7EG4 - chains C and D of the 4 polymer chains in the assembly; structure by electron microscopy, 3.20 A resolution.

# Chain C
Molecule: cGMP-inhibited 3', 5'-cyclic phosphodiesterase A
Organism: Homo sapiens
Notes: EC 3.1.4.17
UniProtKB: Q14432 (PDE3A_HUMAN); residues 669-1102 here = UniProt positions 669-1102
Chain sequence (434 residues; each row starts with the number of its first residue):
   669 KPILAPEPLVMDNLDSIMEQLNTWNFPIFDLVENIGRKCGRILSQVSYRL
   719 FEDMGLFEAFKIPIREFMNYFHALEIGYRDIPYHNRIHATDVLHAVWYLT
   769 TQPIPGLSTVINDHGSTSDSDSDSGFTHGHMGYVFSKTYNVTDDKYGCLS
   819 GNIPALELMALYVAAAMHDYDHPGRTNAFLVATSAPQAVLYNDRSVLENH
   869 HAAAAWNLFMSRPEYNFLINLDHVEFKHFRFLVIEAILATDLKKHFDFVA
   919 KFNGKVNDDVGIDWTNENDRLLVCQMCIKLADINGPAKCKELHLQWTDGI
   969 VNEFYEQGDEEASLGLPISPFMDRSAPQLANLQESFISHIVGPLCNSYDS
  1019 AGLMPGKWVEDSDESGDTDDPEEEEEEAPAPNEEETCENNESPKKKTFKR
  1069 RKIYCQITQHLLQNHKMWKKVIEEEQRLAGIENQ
Disordered / not traced: 779-799, 1029-1069
Bound ions: Mg2+: D837, D950
Small-molecule neighbours: Parvine (J36): Y751, T844, L910, I951, G953, P954, H961, W964, T965, I968, F972, L1000, Q1001, F1004
Curated features (UniProtKB/Swiss-Prot):
  - active site: H752 (Proton donor)
  - binding site (AMP): H752, D837, D950, Q1001
  - binding site (Mn(2+)): H756, H836, D837, D950
  - binding site (Mg(2+)): D837
  - modified residue: S1033 (Phosphoserine), T1036 (Phosphothreonine)
  - mutagenesis: N867 (N867R: Loss of interaction with SLFN12), F914 (F914D/A: Loss of interaction with SLFN12)
From the paper describing this entry:
  - binding site for Parvine: Y751, H961, L1000, Q1001, F1004
  - catalytic residues: H752 (citing earlier work)

# Chain D
Molecule: Schlafen family member 12
Organism: Homo sapiens
UniProtKB: Q8IYM2 (SLN12_HUMAN); numbering as in UniProt (aligned over 2-568)
Chain sequence (567 residues; row label = number of the first residue in the row):
     2 NISVDLETNYAELVLDVGRVTLGENSRKKMKDCKLRKKQNESVSRAMCAL
    52 LNSGGGVIKAEIENEDYSYTKDGIGLDLENSFSNILLFVPEYLDFMQNGN
   102 YFLIFVKSWSLNTSGLRITTLSSNLYKRDITSAKVMNATAALEFLKDMKK
   152 TRGRLYLRPELLAKRPCVDIQEENNMKALAGVFFDRTELDRKEKLTFTES
   202 THVEIKNFSTERLLQRIKEILPQYVSAFANTDGGYLFIGLNEDKEIIGFK
   252 AEMSDLDDLEREIEKSIRKMPVHHFCMEKKKINYSCKFLGVYDKGSLCGY
   302 VCALRVERFCCAVFAKEPDSWHVKDNRVMQLTRKEWIQFMVEAEPKFSSA
   352 YEEVISQINTSLPAPHSWPLLEWQRQRHHCPGLSGRITYTPENLCRKLFL
   402 QHEGLKQLICEEMSSVRKGSLIFSRSWSVDLGLQENHKVLCDALLISQDS
   452 PPVLYTFHMVQDEEFKGYSTQTALTLKQKLAKIGGYTKKVCVMTKIFYLS
   502 PEGMTSCQYDLRSQVIYPESYYFTRRKYLLKALFKALKRLKSLRDQFSFA
   552 ENLYQIIGIDCFQKNDK
Construct notes: engineered mutation R213 (Lys in Q8IYM2), A351 (Ser in Q8IYM2), S415 (Asp in Q8IYM2)
Disulfides: C381-C411
Bound ions: Zn2+: H275, C277, C311, C312
Curated features (UniProtKB/Swiss-Prot):
  - region: A551 to I560 (Mediates interaction with PDE3A)
  - modified residue: S368 (Phosphoserine)
  - mutagenesis: E200 (E200A: Decreased ribosomal RNA ribonuclease activity), E205 (E205A: Decreased ribosomal RNA ribonuclease activity), D233 (D233Q: Loss of interaction with SERPINB2), S368 (S368A: Increased ribonuclease activity; when associated with A-573; S368E: Decreased ribonuclease activity; when associated with E-573)
From the paper describing this entry:
  - mutagenesis - K213R: abolished signaling (citing earlier work)
  - mutagenesis - K213R: unchanged binding to cGMP-inhibited 3', 5'-cyclic phosphodiesterase A (chain C) (citing earlier work)

# Chain C / chain D interface
Pairs across the interface (41):
  A846(C) with I557(D)
  L910(C) with I558(D), hydrophobic; I560(D)
  K911(C) with G559(D); D561(D), salt bridge
  F914(C) with Y352(D), hydrophobic; Y555(D); I560(D), hydrophobic
  D915(C) with A351(D)
  V917(C) with V355(D), hydrophobic
  A918(C) with V355(D), hydrophobic
  P988(C) with N553(D); I557(D)
  F989(C) with N553(D); I557(D), hydrophobic
  M990(C) with I557(D), hydrophobic
  N999(C) with R376(D)
  L1000(C) with L554(D), hydrophobic
  E1002(C) with W374(D), hydrogen bond; R378(D), salt bridge
  S1003(C) with W374(D); L554(D)
  F1004(C) with L554(D), hydrophobic
  S1006(C) with L371(D); W374(D)
  H1007(C) with W374(D); F550(D); Y555(D), hydrogen bond
  I1008(C) with L554(D), hydrophobic
  G1010(C) with W369(D)
  N1014(C) with S368(D); W369(D)
  L1079(C) with W369(D), hydrophobic
  L1080(C) with S368(D); W369(D), hydrophobic
  H1083(C) with W369(D), hydrogen bond
  K1087(C) with R378(D)
  I1090(C) with R378(D)
  Q1094(C) with Q377(D), hydrogen bond; H379(D)
  R1095(C) with H379(D)
Other interface residues (no listed pair), chain C (33 interface residues in all): T844, N921, N925, F972, I1005, P1011
Other interface residues (no listed pair), chain D (25 interface residues in all): E354, Q358, T361, H367, Q556

# Summary
Chain C and chain D form an interface of 33 and 25 residues respectively; the contacts include 4 hydrogen
bonds and 2 salt bridges. Among the polar pairs are K911(C)-D561(D), E1002(C)-R378(D) and E1002(C)-W374(D).
Bound to chain C: Parvine. The paper reports the catalytic residue H752(C); K213R of chain D abolishes
signaling.
Here chain C is cGMP-inhibited 3', 5'-cyclic phosphodiesterase A and chain D is Schlafen family member 12,
both from Homo sapiens. Entry 7EG4 (Cryo-EM structure of nauclefine-induced PDE3A-SLFN12 complex) was
determined by electron microscopy together with 7EG1 and 7EG0 from the same study.
